PDB entry 5MQT | X-ray diffraction, 3.20 A resolution | chains A and B

[Chain A (and B)]
Protein: Deoxycytidine kinase
Source organism: Homo sapiens
Notes: EC 2.7.1.74; chain B of this document is another copy of the same molecule, construct and numbering; everything in this record applies to it too
UniProtKB: P27707 (DCK_HUMAN); numbering as in UniProt (aligned over 1-260)
Sequence (289 residues; numbered -28 to 260; the number before each row is that of its first residue; numbers below 1 keep their minus sign (Met-28 is residue -28)):
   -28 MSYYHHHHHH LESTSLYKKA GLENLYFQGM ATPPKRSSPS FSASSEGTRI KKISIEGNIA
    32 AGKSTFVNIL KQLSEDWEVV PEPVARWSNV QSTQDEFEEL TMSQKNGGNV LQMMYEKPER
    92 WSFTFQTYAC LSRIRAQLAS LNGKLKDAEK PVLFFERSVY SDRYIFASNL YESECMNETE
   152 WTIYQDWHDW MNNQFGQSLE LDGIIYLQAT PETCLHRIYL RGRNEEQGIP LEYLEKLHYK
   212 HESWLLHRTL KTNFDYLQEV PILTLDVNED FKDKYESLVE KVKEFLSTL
Unresolved in the structure: -28 to 19, 61-71 (chain B: -28 to 19, 65-76)
Sequence notes: initiating methionine (-28); expression tag (-27 to 0); engineered mutation Ser9 (Cys in P27707), Ser45 (Cys in P27707), Ser59 (Cys in P27707)
Residues lining bound ligands:
  - sti-571 (STI; 4-(4-methyl-piperazin-1-ylmethyl)-N-[4-methyl-3-(4-pyridin-3-yl-pyrimidin-2-ylamino)-phenyl]-benzamide): Ile30, Glu53, Val55, Leu82, Met85, Tyr86, Pro89, Glu90, Phe96, Gln97, Arg128, Phe137, Leu141, Ser144, Cys146, Arg192, Glu197, Tyr204
  - UDP (uridine-5'-diphosphate): Asn29, Ile30, Ala31, Ala32, Gly33, Lys34, Ser35, Thr36, Glu127, Arg188, Leu191, Arg192, Glu240, Asp241, Phe242, Lys243
Swiss-Prot annotation at these positions:
  - active site: Glu127 (Proton acceptor)
  - binding site (ATP): Gly28 to Thr36, Arg188 to Arg192, Glu240 to Phe242
  - binding site (substrate): Glu53, Tyr86, Gln97, Arg128, Asp133, Glu197
  - modified residue: Ser11 (Phosphoserine), Ser15 (Phosphoserine), Thr72 (Phosphothreonine), Ser74 (Phosphoserine)
  - mutagenesis: Ser74 (S74A: 4.5-fold increase in Km), Ala100 (A100V: Strongly increased catalytic efficiency towards deoxycytidine; when associated with M-104 and A-133), Arg104 (R104L: Strongly increased catalytic efficiency towards deoxythymidine; when associated with A-133; R104M: Strongly increased catalytic efficiency towards deoxycytidine ...), Asp133 (D133A: Strongly increased catalytic efficiency towards deoxycytidine; when associated with V-100 and M-104. Strongly increased catalytic efficiency towards deoxythymidine; when associated with L-104)
Reported in the primary citation:
  - catalytic residues: Glu53 (citing earlier work)
  - post-translational modification sites: Ser74 (citing earlier work)

[How chain A and chain B interact]
Pairs across the interface (50; chain A residue first):
  Met73(A) - Thr153(B)
  Asn77(A) - Thr153(B)
  Asn77(A) - Ile154(B)
  Asn80(A) - Thr150(B)  hydrogen bond
  Val81(A) - Thr150(B)
  Val81(A) - Ile154(B)  hydrophobic
  Met84(A) - Thr150(B)
  Glu90(A) - Arg91(B)
  Arg91(A) - Glu90(B)  hydrogen bond (side chain-backbone)
  Arg91(A) - Arg91(B)
  Arg91(A) - Glu151(B)  salt bridge
  Trp92(A) - Asn148(B)
  Trp92(A) - Glu151(B)
  Phe94(A) - Thr95(B)
  Thr95(A) - Phe94(B)
  Tyr99(A) - Ile154(B)  hydrophobic
  Tyr99(A) - Asp157(B)  hydrogen bond
  Leu102(A) - Trp158(B)  hydrophobic
  Leu102(A) - Trp161(B)  hydrophobic
  Arg106(A) - Asp157(B)  salt bridge
  Arg106(A) - Trp161(B)
  Asn148(A) - Trp92(B)
  Thr150(A) - Val61(B)
  Thr150(A) - Gly79(B)
  Thr150(A) - Met84(B)
  Glu151(A) - Arg91(B)  salt bridge
  Glu151(A) - Trp92(B)
  Thr153(A) - Val61(B)
  Thr153(A) - Ser63(B)
  Ile154(A) - Val61(B)  hydrophobic
  Ile154(A) - Tyr99(B)  hydrophobic
  Asp157(A) - Arg57(B)  salt bridge
  Asp157(A) - Thr64(B)
  Asp157(A) - Tyr99(B)
  Asp157(A) - Arg106(B)  salt bridge
  Trp158(A) - Leu102(B)  hydrophobic
  Trp158(A) - Trp158(B)
  Trp161(A) - Leu102(B)  hydrophobic
  Trp161(A) - Ile105(B)  hydrophobic
  Trp161(A) - Arg106(B)
  Trp161(A) - Leu109(B)  hydrophobic
  Trp161(A) - Met162(B)  hydrophobic
  Trp161(A) - Phe166(B)  hydrophobic
  Met162(A) - Trp158(B)
  Met162(A) - Trp161(B)  hydrophobic
  Met162(A) - Met162(B)  hydrophobic
  Gln165(A) - Phe166(B)
  Phe166(A) - Trp161(B)  hydrophobic
  Phe166(A) - Met162(B)  hydrophobic
  Phe166(A) - Gln165(B)
Other interface residues (no listed pair), chain A (27 interface residues in all): Ser74, Ile105, Leu109
Other interface residues (no listed pair), chain B (30 interface residues in all): Gln62, Val81, Thr98

[In short]
27 residues of chain A face 30 of chain B across their interface; the contacts include 3 hydrogen bonds and 5
salt bridges. Among the polar pairs are Arg91(A)-Glu151(B), Arg106(A)-Asp157(B) and Asp157(A)-Arg57(B).
Ligands of chain A: UDP and sti-571. From the paper: the catalytic residue Glu53(A); a modification site at
Ser74(A).
Chain A and chain B are both Deoxycytidine kinase (Homo sapiens); the structure, Crystal structure of dCK
mutant C3S in complex with imatinib and UDP, was determined by X-ray diffraction together with 5MQJ and 5MQL
from the same study.
